6GAQ - chain A; structure by X-ray diffraction, 2.50 A resolution.

== Chain A ==
Molecule: Flavodoxin
Source organism: Bacillus cereus (strain ATCC 14579 / DSM 31 / JCM 2152 / NBRC 15305 / NCIMB 9373 / NRRL B-3711)
UniProtKB: Q81AM1 (Q81AM1_BACCR); numbering as in UniProt (aligned over 1-154)
Chain sequence (154 residues; row label = number of the first residue in the row):
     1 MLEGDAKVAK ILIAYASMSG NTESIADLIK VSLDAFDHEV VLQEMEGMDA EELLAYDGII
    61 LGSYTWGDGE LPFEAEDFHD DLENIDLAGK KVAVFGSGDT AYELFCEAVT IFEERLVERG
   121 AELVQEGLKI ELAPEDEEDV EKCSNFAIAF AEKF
Disordered / not traced: 1-8
Ion coordination: Na+ site 1: Glu76, Asp80 (shared with 2 residues of chain B); Na+ site 2: Asp77 (shared with 3 residues of chain B); Ca2+ site 1: Glu131, Ala133, Asp139; Ca2+ site 2: Asp136, Glu138 (shared with 2 residues of chain B)
Small-molecule neighbours: FMN (flavin mononucleotide): Ala16, Ser17, Met18, Ser19, Gly20, Asn21, Thr22, Glu23, Tyr64, Thr65, Trp66, Gly67, Asp68, Gly69, Ser97, Gly98, Asp99, Tyr102, Leu104, Phe105, Cys106, Leu132

== Overview ==
Bound to chain A: flavin mononucleotide. The Na+ site 1 is built by Glu76 and Asp80. Glu131, Ala133 and Asp139
coordinate Ca2+ site 1.
Chain A is Flavodoxin (Bacillus cereus (strain ATCC 14579 / DSM 31 / JCM 2152 / NBRC 15305 / NCIMB 9373 / NRRL
B-3711)); the structure, Crystal structure of oxidised Flavodoxin 2 from Bacillus cereus, was determined by
X-ray diffraction, deposited together with 6GAR and 6GAS.
